4M8N - chains A and E of the 4 polymer chains in the assembly; structure by X-ray diffraction, 3.29 A resolution.

== Chain A ==
Protein: PlexinC1 Intracellular Region
From: Danio rerio
UniProt: Q5RGW1 (Q5RGW1_DANRE); residues 552-1147 here correspond to UniProt positions 455-1050 (UniProt number = residue number - 97)
Amino-acid sequence (599 residues; numbered 549 to 1147; the number before each row is that of its first residue):
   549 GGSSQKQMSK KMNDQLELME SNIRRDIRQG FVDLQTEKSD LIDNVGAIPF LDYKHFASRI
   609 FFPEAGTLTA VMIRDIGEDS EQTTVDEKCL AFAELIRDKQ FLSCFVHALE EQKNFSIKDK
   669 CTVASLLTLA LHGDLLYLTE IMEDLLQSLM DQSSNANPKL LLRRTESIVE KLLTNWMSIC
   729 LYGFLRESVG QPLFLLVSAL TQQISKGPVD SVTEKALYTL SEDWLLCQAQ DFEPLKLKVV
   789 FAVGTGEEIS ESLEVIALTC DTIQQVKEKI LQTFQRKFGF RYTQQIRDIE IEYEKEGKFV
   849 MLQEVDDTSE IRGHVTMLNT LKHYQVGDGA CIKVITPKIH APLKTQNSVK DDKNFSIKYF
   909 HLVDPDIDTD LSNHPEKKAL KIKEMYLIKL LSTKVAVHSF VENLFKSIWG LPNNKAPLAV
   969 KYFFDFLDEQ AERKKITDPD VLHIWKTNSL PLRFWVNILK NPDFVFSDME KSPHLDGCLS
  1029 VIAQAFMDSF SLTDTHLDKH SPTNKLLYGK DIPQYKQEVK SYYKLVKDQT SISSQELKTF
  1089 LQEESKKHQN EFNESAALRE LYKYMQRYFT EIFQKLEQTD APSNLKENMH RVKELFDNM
Disordered / not traced: 549-553, 591-592, 623-628, 792-793, 914-922, 1147
Sequence notes: expression tag (549-551)
Reported in the primary citation:
  - binding site for aluminium fluoride: Arg711
  - binding site for the ligand GDP: Arg711
  - catalytic residues: Arg711
  - contacts within the chain: Arg711-Arg1001, Asp1036-Lys1053 (salt bridge)
  - mutagenesis - P611G, K666D, N1005E, P1050A: decreased catalytic activity with Ras-related protein Rap-1b (chain E)
  - mutagenesis - Q1032E, N1052E, K1053A: abolished catalytic activity with Ras-related protein Rap-1b (chain E)
  - specificity-determining residues: Asn1005 (by similarity / conservation)
  - mutagenesis - R576E, D581K, T584A, D588K, V593E, M933E, L1045A, K1047A, L1054A: decreased catalytic activity

== Chain E ==
Protein: Ras-related protein Rap-1b
From: Homo sapiens
UniProt: P61224 (RAP1B_HUMAN); numbering as in UniProt (aligned over 1-166)
Amino-acid sequence (199 residues; numbered -2 to 196; the number before each row is that of its first residue; numbers below 1 keep their minus sign (Gly-2 is residue -2)):
    -2 GPHMREYKLV VLGSGGVGKS ALTVQFVQGI FVEKYDPTIE DSYRKQVEVD AQQCMLEILD
    58 TAGTEQFTAM RDLYMKNGQG FALVYSITAQ STFNDLQDLR EQILRVKDTD DVPMILVGNK
   118 CDLEDERVVG KEQGQNLARQ WNNCAFLESS AKSKINVNEI FYDLVRQINS GGSGSGSSGG
   178 SGSGGGSGSG SSGLPETGG
Disordered / not traced: -2 to 0, 169-196
Sequence notes: expression tag (-2 to 0, 167-196)
Ion coordination: Mg2+: Ser17, Thr35 (together with GDP)
Small-molecule neighbours:
  - aluminium fluoride: Ser11, Gly12, Gly13, Lys16, Ser17, Asp33, Pro34, Thr35, Asp57, Thr58, Ala59, Gly60, Gln63
  - GDP (guanosine-5'-diphosphate): Ser11, Gly12, Gly13, Val14, Gly15, Lys16, Ser17, Ala18, Phe28, Glu30, Lys31, Tyr32, Asp33, Thr35, Asn116, Lys117, Asp119, Leu120, Ser146, Ser147, Ala148, Lys149
Curated features (UniProtKB/Swiss-Prot):
  - motif: Tyr32 to Tyr40 (Effector region)
  - binding site (GTP): Gly10 to Ala18, Asp57 to Thr61, Asn116 to Asp119, Ser147 to Lys149
  - modified residue: Ser39 (ADP-ribosylserine)
  - natural variant: Gly12 (G12E: In THC11; G12V: In THC11), Ala59 (A59G: In THC11), Gly60 (G60R: In THC11)
  - mutagenesis: Gln25 (Q25A: Impairs interaction with KRIT1), Tyr32 (Y32A: 25-fold reduction in RAP1GAP-stimulated GTPase activity; Y32F: 2-fold reduction in RAP1GAP-stimulated GTPase activity), Glu37 (E37A: Strong reduction in nucleotide exchange with EPAC2), Asp38 (D38A: Impairs interaction with KRIT1), Gln63 (Q63E: Abolishes complex formation with RAP1GAP. Loss GTPase activity), Phe64 (F64A: Abolishes complex formation with RAP1GAP. Loss GTPase activity)
Reported in the primary citation:
  - conformationally variable residues (loop rearrangement): Gly60 to Gln63, Phe64 to Met67
  - binding site for aluminium fluoride: Gln63
  - catalytic residues: Gln63
  - mutagenesis - T65A, D95K: decreased catalytic activity with PlexinC1 Intracellular Region (chain A)
  - contacts within the chain: Lys31-Asp33
  - specificity-determining residues: Lys31
  - mutagenesis - K31E: abolished catalytic activity with PlexinC1 Intracellular Region (chain A)
  - specificity-determining residues: Asp95 (proposed by the authors, not directly observed)

== Interface between chain A and chain E ==
Contacting residue pairs - 59 pairs, chain A then chain E:
  Pro611(A) - Thr65(E)
  Lys661(A) - Gln87(E)
  Lys661(A) - Asn91(E)
  Ile665(A) - Glu62(E)
  Ile665(A) - Asp92(E)
  Cys669(A) - Glu62(E)
  Asn703(A) - Ala86(E)
  Asn705(A) - Tyr32(E)
  Lys707(A) - Tyr32(E)
  Arg711(A) - Gly12(E)
  Arg711(A) - Tyr32(E)
  Arg711(A) - Asp33(E)  hydrogen bond (side chain-backbone)
  Arg711(A) - Pro34(E)
  Arg711(A) - Gln63(E)  hydrogen bond (backbone-side chain)
  Arg712(A) - Gly12(E)
  Thr713(A) - Glu62(E)  hydrogen bond (side chain-backbone)
  Glu714(A) - Ser88(E)
  Lys719(A) - Glu62(E)  salt bridge
  Glu770(A) - Arg41(E)  salt bridge
  Asp771(A) - Ser39(E)  hydrogen bond
  Asp771(A) - Glu54(E)
  Ile992(A) - Tyr32(E)  hydrophobic
  Asn996(A) - Pro34(E)
  Leu1000(A) - Gln63(E)
  Arg1001(A) - Glu62(E)  hydrogen bond (side chain-backbone)
  Arg1001(A) - Gln63(E)
  Val1004(A) - Ile36(E)  hydrophobic
  Val1004(A) - Phe64(E)  hydrophobic
  Asn1005(A) - Phe64(E)
  Asn1005(A) - Thr65(E)  hydrogen bond (side chain-backbone)
  Lys1008(A) - Met67(E)
  Asn1009(A) - Thr65(E)  hydrogen bond (side chain-backbone)
  Phe1012(A) - Thr65(E)
  Pro1021(A) - Leu70(E)  hydrophobic
  Asp1024(A) - Met67(E)
  Ser1028(A) - Glu37(E)
  Val1029(A) - Glu37(E)
  Ala1031(A) - Ile36(E)
  Gln1032(A) - Pro34(E)  hydrogen bond (side chain-backbone)
  Gln1032(A) - Thr35(E)
  Gln1032(A) - Ile36(E)  hydrogen bond (side chain-backbone)
  Gln1032(A) - Glu37(E)  hydrogen bond (side chain-backbone)
  Gln1032(A) - Asp38(E)
  Met1035(A) - Pro34(E)
  Met1035(A) - Ile36(E)  hydrophobic
  Ser1039(A) - Asp33(E)  hydrogen bond
  Thr1041(A) - Lys31(E)
  Thr1041(A) - Asp33(E)
  Thr1043(A) - Lys31(E)
  His1048(A) - Val24(E)
  His1048(A) - Gln25(E)
  His1048(A) - Tyr40(E)
  Ser1049(A) - Gln25(E)
  Pro1050(A) - Ser39(E)
  Pro1050(A) - Tyr40(E)
  Asn1052(A) - Glu37(E)  hydrogen bond (side chain-backbone)
  Asn1052(A) - Asp38(E)  hydrogen bond
  Asn1052(A) - Ser39(E)  hydrogen bond (side chain-backbone)
  Lys1053(A) - Asp38(E)  salt bridge
Interface residues without a listed pair, chain A (43 interface residues in all): Lys668, Leu708, Ser769, Leu1040, Asp1046
Interface residues without a listed pair, chain E (29 interface residues in all): Gly13, Thr61, Thr85
From the paper, about this interface:
  - specific contacts: Pro611(A)-Thr65(E) (hydrophobic contact), Pro1050(A)-Tyr40(E), Asn1052(A)-Asp38(E) (hydrogen bond), Asn1052(A)-Ser39(E) (hydrogen bond), Lys1053(A)-Asp38(E) (salt bridge)
  - interface residues, chain A: Arg1001(A), Asn1005(A), Asn1009(A), Gln1032(A)
  - interface residues, chain E: Glu30(E), Lys31(E), Asp33(E), Ala59(E), Phe64(E)

== Summary ==
43 residues of chain A and 29 residues of chain E are in contact, with 14 hydrogen bonds and 3 salt bridges.
Polar pairs include Lys719(A)-Glu62(E), Glu770(A)-Arg41(E) and Lys1053(A)-Asp38(E). The authors report a
hydrophobic contact between Pro611(A) and Thr65(E); a contact between Pro1050(A) and Tyr40(E); hydrogen bonds
between Asn1052(A) and Asp38(E) and Asn1052(A) and Ser39(E). The paper reports catalytic residues Arg711(A)
and Gln63(E); R576E, D581K and T584A of chain A, among others, reduce catalytic activity; 19 substitutions
were tested in all.
Chain A is PlexinC1 Intracellular Region (Danio rerio) and chain E is Ras-related protein Rap-1b (Homo
sapiens); the structure, Crystal Structure of PlexinC1/Rap1B Complex, was determined by X-ray diffraction
together with 4M8M from the same study.
